Entry 2XYS (X-ray diffraction, 1.91 A resolution); this record covers chains A and B of the 5 polymer chains in the assembly.

# Chain A (and B)
Molecule: Soluble acetylcholine receptor
Source organism: Aplysia californica
Notes: chain B of this document is another copy of the same molecule, construct and numbering; everything in this record applies to it too
UniProt: Q8WSF8 (Q8WSF8_APLCA); residues 1-217 here correspond to UniProt positions 20-236 (UniProt number = residue number + 19)
Chain sequence (217 residues; row label = number of the first residue in the row):
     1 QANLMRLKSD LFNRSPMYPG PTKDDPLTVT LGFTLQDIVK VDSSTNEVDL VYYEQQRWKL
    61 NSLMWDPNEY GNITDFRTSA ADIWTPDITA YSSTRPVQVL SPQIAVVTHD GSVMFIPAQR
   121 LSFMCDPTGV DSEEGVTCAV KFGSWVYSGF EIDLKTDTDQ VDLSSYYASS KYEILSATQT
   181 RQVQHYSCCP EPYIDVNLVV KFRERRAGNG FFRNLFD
Not modelled in the structure: 206-217
Sequence notes: conflict Val41 (Ala60 in Q8WSF8), Val136 (Ala155 in Q8WSF8)
Cystine bridges: Cys125-Cys138, Cys188-Cys189
Residues lining bound ligands:
  - strychnine (SY9), molecule 1: Thr34, Tyr53, Gln55, Arg57, Met114, Ile116, Asp162
  - strychnine (SY9), molecule 2: Tyr53, Ile116, Ser165
  - strychnine (SY9), molecule 3: Tyr91, Ser144, Trp145, Tyr186, Cys188, Cys189, Tyr193
What the authors report for this chain:
  - binding site for strychnine: Thr34, Tyr53, Gln55, Tyr91, Met114, Ile116, Ser144, Trp145, Asp162, Ser165, Tyr186, Cys188, Cys189, Tyr193

# Interface between chain A and chain B
Residue-residue contacts (44; chain A residue first):
  Pro16(A) - Met5(B)
  Met17(A) - Met5(B)
  Pro19(A) - Gln1(B)
  Pro19(A) - Leu4(B)  hydrophobic
  Pro19(A) - Met5(B)
  Thr22(A) - Leu4(B)
  Asp25(A) - Gln1(B)
  Ser43(A) - Lys171(B)  hydrogen bond (backbone-side chain)
  Ser44(A) - Lys171(B)
  Thr45(A) - Val39(B)
  Asn46(A) - Ser169(B)  hydrogen bond (side chain-backbone)
  Asn46(A) - Ser170(B)
  Asn46(A) - Lys171(B)
  Asp87(A) - Pro102(B)
  Asp87(A) - Ile104(B)
  Thr89(A) - Leu100(B)
  Thr89(A) - Pro102(B)
  Tyr91(A) - Gln36(B)  hydrogen bond (backbone-side chain)
  Tyr91(A) - Tyr53(B)  hydrogen bond (backbone-side chain)
  Ser92(A) - Gln36(B)
  Ser93(A) - Val51(B)
  Ser93(A) - Leu100(B)
  Thr94(A) - Arg120(B)  hydrogen bond (backbone-side chain)
  Arg95(A) - Leu100(B)
  Arg95(A) - Arg120(B)
  Pro96(A) - Gln98(B)
  Pro96(A) - Val99(B)
  Pro96(A) - Leu100(B)
  Met124(A) - Gln36(B)
  Met124(A) - Val51(B)  hydrophobic
  Met124(A) - Tyr167(B)
  Cys125(A) - Tyr167(B)
  Asp126(A) - Tyr167(B)  hydrogen bond (backbone-side chain)
  Asp126(A) - Ser169(B)
  Trp145(A) - Tyr53(B)  hydrophobic
  Trp145(A) - Ser101(B)  hydrogen bond
  Trp145(A) - Pro102(B)
  Trp145(A) - Ile116(B)  hydrogen bond (side chain-backbone)
  Trp145(A) - Ala118(B)  hydrophobic
  Val146(A) - Arg77(B)  hydrogen bond (backbone-side chain)
  Val146(A) - Ile104(B)
  Tyr147(A) - Arg77(B)
  Glu151(A) - Arg77(B)  salt bridge
  Ser187(A) - Ser164(B)
Other interface residues (no listed pair), chain A (31 interface residues in all): Ser15, Tyr18, Gly20, Asp24, Glu47, Ser148
Other interface residues (no listed pair), chain B (26 interface residues in all): Lys8, Asp37, Gly71, Val106

# Summary
The interface between chain A and chain B involves 31 residues on one side and 26 on the other, with 9
hydrogen bonds and 1 salt bridge. Polar contacts include Glu151(A)-Arg77(B), Ser43(A)-Lys171(B) and
Asn46(A)-Ser169(B). Chain A binds 3 copies of strychnine. From the paper: a binding site for strychnine at
Thr34(A), Tyr53(A) and Gln55(A) among others.
Chain A and chain B are both Soluble acetylcholine receptor (Aplysia californica); the structure, Crystal
structure of Aplysia californica AChBP in complex with strychnine, was determined by X-ray diffraction,
deposited together with 2XYT.
